Entry 2CE4 (X-ray diffraction, 2.20 A resolution); this record covers chain A.

[Chain A]
Protein: Superoxide dismutase [Mn]
Organism: Deinococcus radiodurans
Notes: EC 1.15.1.1
UniProt: Q9RUV2 (SODM_DEIRA); residue numbers follow UniProt; this construct covers 1-210
Sequence (231 residues; each row starts with the number of its first residue; note: 1 number in that range is skipped by the numbering (no residue carries it; nothing is unmodelled there); numbers below 1 keep their minus sign (Met-21 is residue -21)):
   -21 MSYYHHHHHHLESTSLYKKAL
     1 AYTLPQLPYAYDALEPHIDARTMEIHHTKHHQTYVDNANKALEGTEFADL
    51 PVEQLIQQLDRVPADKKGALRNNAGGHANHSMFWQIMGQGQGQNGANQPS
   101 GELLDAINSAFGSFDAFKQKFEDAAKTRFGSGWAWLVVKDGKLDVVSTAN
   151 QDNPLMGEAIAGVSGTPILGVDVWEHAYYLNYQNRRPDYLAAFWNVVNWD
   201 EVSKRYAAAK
Unresolved in the structure: -21 to -1, 44, 90-95
Metal / ion sites: Mn2+: His26, His80, Asp172, His176
What the authors report for this chain:
  - Mn2+ coordination: His26, His80, Asp172, His176

[In short]
The Mn2+ site is built by His26, His80, Asp172 and His176. From the paper: Mn2+ coordination by His26, His80
and Asp172 among others.
Chain A is Superoxide dismutase [Mn] (Deinococcus radiodurans); the structure, Manganese Superoxide Dismutase
(Mn-SOD) from Deinococcus radiodurans, was determined by X-ray diffraction together with 2CDY from the same
study.
